7X7U - chains G and A of the 7 polymer chains in the assembly; structure by electron microscopy, 3.77 A resolution.

# Chain G
Molecule: Spike protein S1
Organism: Severe acute respiratory syndrome coronavirus 2
Reference sequence: P0DTC2 (SPIKE_SARS2); residue numbers follow UniProt; this construct covers 324-527
Sequence (204 residues; row label = number of the first residue in the row):
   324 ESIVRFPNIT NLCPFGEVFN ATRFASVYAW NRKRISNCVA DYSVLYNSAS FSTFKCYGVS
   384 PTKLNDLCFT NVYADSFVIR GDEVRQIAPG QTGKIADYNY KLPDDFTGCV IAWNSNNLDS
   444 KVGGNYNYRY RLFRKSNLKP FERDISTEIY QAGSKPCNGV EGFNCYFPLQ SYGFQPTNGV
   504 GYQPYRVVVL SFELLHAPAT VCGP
Disordered / not traced: 324-332, 527
Disulfide bonds: Cys336-Cys361, Cys379-Cys432
Covalently attached groups: N-acetylglucosamine (NAG) linked to Asn343
Sequence notes: variant Arg452 (Leu in P0DTC2), Lys478 (Thr in P0DTC2)
Swiss-Prot annotation at these positions:
  - region: Arg403 to Asp405 (Integrin-binding motif), Asn448 to Tyr451, Tyr453 to Phe456 (Immunodominant HLA epitope recognized by the CD8+)
  - glycosylation: Ser325 (O-linked (HexNAc...) serine), Asn331 (N-linked (GlcNAc...) (complex) asparagine), Asn343 (N-linked (GlcNAc...) (complex) asparagine)

# Chain A
Molecule: X17 heavy chain
Organism: Mus musculus
Sequence (119 residues; each row starts with the number of its first residue):
     1 QVQLQQSGAE LARPGASVKL SCKASGYTFT FYWMQWLKQR PGQGLEWIGA IYPGDGDTRY
    61 TQRFKDKATL TADKSSSTAY IQLSSLASED SAVYYCAGGE YDNYGFDYWG QGTTLTVSS
Disulfide bonds: Cys22-Cys96

# Chain G / chain A interface
Residue-residue contacts - 26 pairs, chain G then chain A:
  Trp353(G) - Phe31(A)
  Trp353(G) - Tyr32(A)
  Arg355(G) - Phe31(A)
  Arg357(G) - Trp33(A)
  Arg357(G) - Tyr52(A)
  Arg357(G) - Asp55(A)
  Arg357(G) - Asp57(A)  salt bridge
  Thr393(G) - Arg59(A)
  Asn394(G) - Trp33(A)
  Asn394(G) - Arg59(A)
  Tyr396(G) - Trp33(A)  hydrogen bond
  Pro426(G) - Tyr101(A)  hydrophobic
  Asp427(G) - Tyr104(A)
  Asp428(G) - Tyr101(A)  hydrogen bond (backbone-side chain)
  Asp428(G) - Tyr104(A)  hydrogen bond
  Lys462(G) - Asp107(A)  salt bridge
  Lys462(G) - Tyr108(A)  hydrogen bond
  Pro463(G) - Glu100(A)
  Pro463(G) - Tyr104(A)  hydrophobic
  Phe464(G) - Tyr32(A)  hydrogen bond (backbone-side chain)
  Phe464(G) - Tyr101(A)  hydrophobic
  Glu465(G) - Glu100(A)
  Arg466(G) - Thr28(A)  hydrogen bond
  Arg466(G) - Phe31(A)
  Arg466(G) - Tyr32(A)
  Glu516(G) - Asn103(A)
Interface residues without a listed pair, chain G (19 interface residues in all): Asn354, Ser359, Leu518, Thr523

# Overview
Chain G and chain A form an interface of 19 and 14 residues respectively, with 6 hydrogen bonds and 2 salt
bridges. Among the polar pairs are Arg357(G)-Asp57(A), Lys462(G)-Asp107(A) and Tyr396(G)-Trp33(A). Covalently
linked N-acetylglucosamine: at Asn343(G).
Chain G is Spike protein S1 (Severe acute respiratory syndrome coronavirus 2) and chain A is X17 heavy chain
(Mus musculus); the structure, Cryo-EM structure of SARS-CoV-2 Delta variant spike protein in complex with
three nAbs X01, X10 and ..., was determined by electron microscopy (same publication as 7X7T and 7X7V).
